PDB entry 4HHP | X-ray diffraction, 1.50 A resolution | chains A and B

Chain A (and B):
Name: Triosephosphate isomerase, glycosomal
From: Trypanosoma cruzi
Notes: EC 5.3.1.1; chain B of this document is another copy of the same molecule, construct and numbering; everything in this record applies to it too
Reference sequence: P52270 (TPIS_TRYCR); residues 1-251 here = UniProt positions 1-251
Amino-acid sequence (251 residues; each row starts with the number of its first residue):
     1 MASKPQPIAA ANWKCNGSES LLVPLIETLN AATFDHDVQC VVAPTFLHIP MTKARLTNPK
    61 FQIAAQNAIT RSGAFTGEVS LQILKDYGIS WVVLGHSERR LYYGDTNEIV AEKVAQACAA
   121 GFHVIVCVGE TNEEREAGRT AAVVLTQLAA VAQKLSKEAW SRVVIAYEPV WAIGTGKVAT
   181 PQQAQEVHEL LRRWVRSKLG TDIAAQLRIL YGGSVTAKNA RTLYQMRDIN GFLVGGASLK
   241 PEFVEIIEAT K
Not modelled in the structure: 1-2 (chain B: 1)
Differences from the reference sequence: engineered mutation Asp105 (Glu in P52270)
Curated features (UniProtKB/Swiss-Prot):
  - active site: His96 (Electrophile), Glu168 (Proton acceptor)
  - binding site (substrate): Asn12, Lys14

Interface between chain A and chain B:
Pairs across the interface (73; chain A residue first):
  Asn12(A) - Thr76(B)  hydrogen bond
  Lys14(A) - Gly73(B)
  Lys14(A) - Ala74(B)
  Lys14(A) - Thr76(B)
  Cys15(A) - Ile69(B)  hydrophobic
  Cys15(A) - Ser72(B)
  Cys15(A) - Gly73(B)  hydrogen bond (backbone-backbone)
  Cys15(A) - Phe75(B)
  Cys15(A) - Glu78(B)  hydrogen bond (side chain-backbone)
  Cys15(A) - Val79(B)
  Cys15(A) - Ser80(B)  hydrogen bond (side chain-backbone)
  Cys15(A) - Ile83(B)
  Asn16(A) - Gly73(B)  hydrogen bond (side chain-backbone)
  Asn16(A) - Ile83(B)
  Gly17(A) - Ile83(B)
  Ser18(A) - Asp86(B)
  Glu19(A) - Asp86(B)
  Phe46(A) - Phe46(B)  hydrophobic
  Phe46(A) - Leu47(B)
  Phe46(A) - Gly77(B)
  Leu47(A) - Phe46(B)
  Leu47(A) - Ile49(B)  hydrophobic
  Leu47(A) - Pro50(B)
  Leu47(A) - Ile83(B)  hydrophobic
  Leu47(A) - Tyr87(B)  hydrophobic
  His48(A) - Ile83(B)
  Ile49(A) - Leu47(B)  hydrophobic
  Pro50(A) - Leu47(B)
  Pro50(A) - Pro50(B)  hydrophobic
  Gln66(A) - Thr76(B)
  Gln66(A) - Gly77(B)  hydrogen bond (side chain-backbone)
  Ile69(A) - Cys15(B)  hydrophobic
  Ile69(A) - Tyr103(B)
  Ser72(A) - Cys15(B)
  Gly73(A) - Lys14(B)
  Gly73(A) - Cys15(B)  hydrogen bond (backbone-backbone)
  Gly73(A) - Asn16(B)  hydrogen bond (backbone-side chain)
  Ala74(A) - Lys14(B)
  Ala74(A) - Glu98(B)
  Phe75(A) - Cys15(B)
  Phe75(A) - Glu98(B)  hydrogen bond (backbone-side chain)
  Phe75(A) - Tyr103(B)
  Thr76(A) - Asn12(B)  hydrogen bond
  Thr76(A) - Lys14(B)
  Thr76(A) - Gln66(B)
  Thr76(A) - His96(B)
  Thr76(A) - Glu98(B)  hydrogen bond
  Thr76(A) - Arg99(B)  hydrogen bond (backbone-side chain)
  Gly77(A) - Phe46(B)
  Gly77(A) - Gln66(B)  hydrogen bond (backbone-side chain)
  Gly77(A) - Arg99(B)
  Glu78(A) - Cys15(B)  hydrogen bond (backbone-side chain)
  Glu78(A) - Arg99(B)  salt bridge
  Glu78(A) - Tyr103(B)
  Val79(A) - Cys15(B)
  Ser80(A) - Cys15(B)  hydrogen bond (backbone-side chain)
  Ile83(A) - Cys15(B)
  Ile83(A) - Asn16(B)
  Ile83(A) - Gly17(B)
  Ile83(A) - Leu47(B)  hydrophobic
  Ile83(A) - His48(B)
  Asp86(A) - Ser18(B)
  Tyr87(A) - Leu47(B)  hydrophobic
  His96(A) - Thr76(B)  hydrogen bond
  Glu98(A) - Ala74(B)
  Glu98(A) - Phe75(B)
  Glu98(A) - Thr76(B)  hydrogen bond
  Arg99(A) - Thr76(B)  hydrogen bond (side chain-backbone)
  Arg99(A) - Gly77(B)
  Arg99(A) - Glu78(B)  salt bridge
  Tyr103(A) - Ile69(B)
  Tyr103(A) - Phe75(B)
  Tyr103(A) - Glu78(B)
Other interface residues (no listed pair), chain A (36 interface residues in all): Thr45, Met51, Asn67, Arg71, Leu84, Tyr102
Other interface residues (no listed pair), chain B (33 interface residues in all): Thr45, Asn67, Arg71, Leu84

In short:
The interface between chain A and chain B involves 36 residues on one side and 33 on the other, with 18
hydrogen bonds and 2 salt bridges. Among the polar pairs are Glu78(A)-Arg99(B), Asn12(A)-Thr76(B) and
Cys15(A)-Glu78(B).
Both chains are Triosephosphate isomerase, glycosomal (Trypanosoma cruzi). Entry 4HHP (Crystal structure of
triosephosphate isomerase from trypanosoma cruzi, mutant e105d) was determined by X-ray diffraction together
with 4JEQ from the same study.
